Entry 7ZPP (electron microscopy, 4.50 A resolution (low resolution: residue-level contacts below are approximate; hydrogen-bond / salt-bridge calls are withheld)); this record covers chains A and D of the 20 polymer chains in the assembly.

# Chain A (and D)
Protein: Integrase
Organism: Visna/maedi virus EV1 KV1772
Notes: EC 2.7.7.-, 3.1.-.-; chain D of this document is another copy of the same molecule, construct and numbering; everything in this record applies to it too
Reference sequence: P35956 (POL_VILVK); residues 1-281 here correspond to UniProt positions 1226-1506 (UniProt number = residue number + 1225)
Sequence (281 residues; numbered 1 to 281; the number before each row is that of its first residue):
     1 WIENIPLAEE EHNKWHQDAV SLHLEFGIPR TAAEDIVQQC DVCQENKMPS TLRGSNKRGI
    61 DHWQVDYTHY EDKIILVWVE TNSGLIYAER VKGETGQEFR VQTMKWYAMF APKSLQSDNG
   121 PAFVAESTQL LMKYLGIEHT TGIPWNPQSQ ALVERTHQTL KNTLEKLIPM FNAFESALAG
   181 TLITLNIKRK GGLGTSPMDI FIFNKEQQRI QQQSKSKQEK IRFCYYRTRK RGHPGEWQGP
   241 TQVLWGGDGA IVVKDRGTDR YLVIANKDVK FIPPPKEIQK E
Unresolved in the structure: 1, 277-281 (chain D: 1-59, 276-281)
Curated features (UniProtKB/Swiss-Prot):
  - zinc finger: Glu3 to Gln44 (Integrase-type)
  - DNA-binding region: Arg222 to Pro274 (Integrase-type)
  - binding site (Zn(2+)): His12, His16, Cys40, Cys43
  - binding site (Mg(2+)): Asp66, Asp118, Glu154

# Chain A / chain D interface
Pairs across the interface (41; chain A residue first):
  Leu52(A) with Gly232(D); His233(D); Pro234(D)
  Arg53(A) with His233(D); Pro234(D)
  Gly54(A) with Pro234(D)
  Ser55(A) with Arg227(D)
  Lys57(A) with Lys267(D)
  Arg58(A) with Asn266(D); Lys267(D)
  Thr81(A) with Lys270(D)
  Asn82(A) with Val269(D); Lys270(D); Phe271(D)
  Leu193(A) with Pro275(D)
  Ile200(A) with Phe271(D); Pro273(D)
  Phe203(A) with Pro273(D); Pro274(D)
  Asn204(A) with Phe271(D)
  Gln207(A) with Lys220(D); Arg222(D)
  Gln211(A) with Gln213(D)
  Gln212(A) with Gln213(D); Lys217(D)
  Lys215(A) with Ile210(D); Gln213(D)
  Gln218(A) with Ile210(D)
  Leu244(A) with Trp245(D)
  Trp245(A) with Leu244(D); Trp245(D)
  Asp248(A) with Tyr261(D)
  Ala250(A) with Tyr261(D)
  Val252(A) with Trp245(D); Val252(D)
  Tyr261(A) with Trp245(D); Asp248(D); Val263(D)
  Leu262(A) with Val263(D)
  Val263(A) with Tyr261(D); Val263(D)
Other interface residues (no listed pair), chain A (28 interface residues in all): Gly59, Gln213, Gly247
Other interface residues (no listed pair), chain D (29 interface residues in all): Glu206, Gln207, Gly246, Gly247, Ala250, Leu262

# Summary
The interface between chain A and chain D involves 28 residues on one side and 29 on the other. UniProt lists
a DNA-binding region, 4 Zn2+-binding residues and 3 Mg2+-binding residues on chain A.
Both chains are Integrase (Visna/maedi virus EV1 KV1772). Entry 7ZPP (Cryo-EM structure of the MVV CSC
intasome at 4.5A resolution) was determined by electron microscopy (same publication as 5M0R and 5T3A).
